Entry 6UMM (electron microscopy, 3.70 A resolution); this record covers chains B and E of the 10 polymer chains in the assembly.

# Chain B
Protein: ESX-3 secretion system protein EccD3
Organism: Mycobacterium smegmatis (strain ATCC 700084 / mc(2)155)
UniProt: A0QQ46 (ECCD3_MYCS2); residues 1-475 here = UniProt positions 1-475
Sequence (475 residues; each row starts with the number of its first residue):
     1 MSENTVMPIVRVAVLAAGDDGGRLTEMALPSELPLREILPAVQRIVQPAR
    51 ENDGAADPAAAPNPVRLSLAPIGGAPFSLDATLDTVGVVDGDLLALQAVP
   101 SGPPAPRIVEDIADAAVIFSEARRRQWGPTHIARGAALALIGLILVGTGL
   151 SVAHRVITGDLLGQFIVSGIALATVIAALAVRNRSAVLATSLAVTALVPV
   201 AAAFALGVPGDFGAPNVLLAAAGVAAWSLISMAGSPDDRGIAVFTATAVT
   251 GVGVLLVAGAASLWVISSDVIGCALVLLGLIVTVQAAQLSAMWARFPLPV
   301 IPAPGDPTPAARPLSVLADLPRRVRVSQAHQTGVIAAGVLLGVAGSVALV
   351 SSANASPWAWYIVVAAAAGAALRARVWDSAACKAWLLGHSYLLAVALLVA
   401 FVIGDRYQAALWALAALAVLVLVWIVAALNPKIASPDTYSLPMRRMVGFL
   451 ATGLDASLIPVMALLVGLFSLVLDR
Not modelled in the structure: 1-6, 50-60, 296-312

# Chain E
Protein: ESX-3 secretion system protein EccC3
Organism: Mycobacterium smegmatis (strain ATCC 700084 / mc(2)155)
UniProt: A0QQ40 (ECCC3_MYCS2); residues 1-403 here = UniProt positions 1-403
Sequence (403 residues; numbered 1 to 403; the number before each row is that of its first residue):
     1 MSRLIFEHQRRLTPPTTRKGTITIEPPPQLPRVVPPSLLRRVLPFLIVIL
    51 IVGMIVALFATGMRLISPTMLFFPFVLLLAATALYRGGDNKMRTEEVDAE
   101 RADYLRYLSVVRDNVRAHAAEQRAALEWSHPEPEVLATIPGTRRQWERDP
   151 RDRDFLVLRAGRHDVPLDAALKVKDTADEIDLEPVAHSALRGLLDVQRTV
   201 RDAPTGLDVAKLARITVIGEADEARAAIRAWIAQAVTWHDPTMLGVALAA
   251 PDLESGDWSWLKWLPHVDVPNEADGVGPARYLTTSTAELRERLAPALADR
   301 PLFPAESGAALKHLLVVLDDPDADPDDIARKPGLTGVTVIHRTTELPNRE
   351 QYPDPERPILRVADGRIERWQVGGWQPCVDVADAMSAAEAAHIARRLSRW
   401 DSN
Not modelled in the structure: 34-93

# Chain B / chain E interface
Residue-residue contacts (33; chain B residue first):
  Arg36(B) - Ser386(E)  hydrogen bond
  Arg36(B) - Ala388(E)
  Arg36(B) - Glu389(E)  salt bridge
  Arg36(B) - His392(E)  hydrogen bond (backbone-side chain)
  Glu37(B) - His392(E)
  Glu37(B) - Arg395(E)  salt bridge
  Pro40(B) - His392(E)
  Arg44(B) - Arg399(E)
  Ala61(B) - Thr142(E)
  Pro62(B) - Trp128(E)
  Pro62(B) - Arg144(E)  hydrogen bond (backbone-side chain)
  Pro64(B) - Val135(E)  hydrophobic
  Val65(B) - Val135(E)
  Val65(B) - Thr138(E)
  Arg66(B) - Glu134(E)
  Arg66(B) - Ala137(E)
  Arg66(B) - Glu389(E)  salt bridge
  Arg66(B) - His392(E)
  Val99(B) - Glu134(E)
  Pro104(B) - Arg123(E)  hydrogen bond (backbone-side chain)
  Pro104(B) - Arg162(E)
  Ala105(B) - Arg123(E)
  Pro106(B) - Arg201(E)
  Arg107(B) - Arg116(E)
  Ile108(B) - Val196(E)  hydrophobic
  Ile108(B) - Gln197(E)  hydrogen bond (backbone-side chain)
  Ile108(B) - Arg201(E)
  Glu110(B) - Arg112(E)  salt bridge
  Glu110(B) - Gly192(E)
  Glu110(B) - Leu193(E)
  Glu110(B) - Gln197(E)  hydrogen bond
  Asp111(B) - Arg112(E)  salt bridge
  Asp114(B) - Arg112(E)  salt bridge
Also at the interface, not in a pair above, chain B (19 interface residues in all): Asn63
Also at the interface, not in a pair above, chain E (25 interface residues in all): Ser109, Asp202, Arg396

# Overview
19 residues of chain B and 25 residues of chain E are in contact, with 6 hydrogen bonds and 6 salt bridges.
Among the polar pairs are Arg36(B)-Glu389(E), Glu37(B)-Arg395(E) and Arg66(B)-Glu389(E).
Chain B is ESX-3 secretion system protein EccD3 and chain E is ESX-3 secretion system protein EccC3, both from
Mycobacterium smegmatis (strain ATCC 700084 / mc(2)155); the structure, A complete structure of the ESX-3
translocon complex, was determined by electron microscopy.
